Entry 7WMN (X-ray diffraction, 2.57 A resolution); this record covers chains A and B.

# Chain A
Name: Isoform Beta-2 of Thyroid hormone receptor beta
From: Homo sapiens
UniProt: P10828 (THB_HUMAN), isoform P10828-2; residues 202-461 here correspond to UniProt positions 217-476 (UniProt number = residue number + 15)
Sequence (260 residues; each row starts with the number of its first residue):
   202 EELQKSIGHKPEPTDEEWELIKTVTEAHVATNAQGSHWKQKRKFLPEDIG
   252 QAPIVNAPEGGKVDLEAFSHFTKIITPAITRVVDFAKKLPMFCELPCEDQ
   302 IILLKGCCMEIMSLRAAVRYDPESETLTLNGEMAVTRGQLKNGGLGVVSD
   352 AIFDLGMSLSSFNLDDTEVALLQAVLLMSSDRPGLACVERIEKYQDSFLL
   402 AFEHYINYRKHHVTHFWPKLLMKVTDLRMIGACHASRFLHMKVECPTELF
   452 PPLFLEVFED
Unresolved in the structure: 202-209, 249-264, 444-445, 460-461
Small-molecule neighbours: 9IT (2-[[7-[2,6-dimethyl-4-(3-methylphenyl)carbonyl-phenoxy]-1-methoxy-4-oxidanyl-isoquinolin-3-yl]carbonylamino]ethanoic acid): Asn233, Ala234, Phe269, Phe272, Thr273, Ile275, Ile276, Ala279, Arg282, Met310, Met313, Ser314, Arg316, Ala317, Arg320, Thr329, Leu330, Asn331, Leu341, Gly344, Gly345, Leu346, Ile353, His435, Met442, Phe451, Pro452, Phe455

# Chain B
Name: Nuclear receptor coactivator 2
From: Homo sapiens
UniProt: Q15596 (NCOA2_HUMAN); residue numbers follow UniProt; this construct covers 741-751
Sequence (11 residues; row label = number of the first residue in the row):
   741 ENALLRYLLDK

# Chain A / chain B interface
Residue-residue contacts (19; chain A residue first):
  Val284(A) - Leu745(B)  hydrophobic
  Lys288(A) - Leu748(B)  hydrogen bond (side chain-backbone)
  Lys288(A) - Leu749(B)  hydrogen bond (side chain-backbone)
  Lys288(A) - Lys751(B)
  Phe293(A) - Leu749(B)  hydrophobic
  Glu299(A) - Arg746(B)  salt bridge
  Gln301(A) - Leu749(B)
  Ile302(A) - Asn742(B)
  Ile302(A) - Leu745(B)  hydrophobic
  Ile302(A) - Arg746(B)
  Ile302(A) - Leu749(B)  hydrophobic
  Leu305(A) - Leu749(B)  hydrophobic
  Lys306(A) - Asn742(B)
  Leu454(A) - Leu744(B)  hydrophobic
  Leu454(A) - Leu748(B)  hydrophobic
  Glu457(A) - Asn742(B)
  Glu457(A) - Ala743(B)  hydrogen bond (side chain-backbone)
  Glu457(A) - Leu744(B)  hydrogen bond (side chain-backbone)
  Glu457(A) - Leu745(B)  hydrogen bond (side chain-backbone)
Other interface residues (no listed pair), chain A (13 interface residues in all): Cys298, Pro453, Val458
Other interface residues (no listed pair), chain B (10 interface residues in all): Glu741, Asp750

# In short
13 residues of chain A and 10 residues of chain B are in contact, with 5 hydrogen bonds and 1 salt bridge.
Polar contacts include Glu299(A)-Arg746(B), Lys288(A)-Leu748(B) and Lys288(A)-Leu749(B). Ligands of chain A:
compound 9IT.
Here chain A is Isoform Beta-2 of Thyroid hormone receptor beta and chain B is Nuclear receptor coactivator 2,
both from Homo sapiens. Entry 7WMN (A novel chemical derivative(89) of THRB agonist) was determined by X-ray
diffraction together with 7WLX, 7WMG, 7WMH, 7WMJ, 7WML and 7WMO from the same study.
